8RT9 - chains A and C of the 10 polymer chains in the assembly; structure by electron microscopy, 2.97 A resolution.

== Chain A (and C) ==
Molecule: TrwJ protein
From: Escherichia coli
Notes: chain C of this document is another copy of the same molecule, construct and numbering; everything in this record applies to it too
UniProt: O50331 (O50331_ECOLX); the construct has insertions or renumbered stretches relative to UniProt, so the offset changes along the chain: 1-147 = UniProt 1-147; 151-229 = UniProt 148-226
Chain sequence (229 residues; numbered 1 to 229; the number before each row is that of its first residue):
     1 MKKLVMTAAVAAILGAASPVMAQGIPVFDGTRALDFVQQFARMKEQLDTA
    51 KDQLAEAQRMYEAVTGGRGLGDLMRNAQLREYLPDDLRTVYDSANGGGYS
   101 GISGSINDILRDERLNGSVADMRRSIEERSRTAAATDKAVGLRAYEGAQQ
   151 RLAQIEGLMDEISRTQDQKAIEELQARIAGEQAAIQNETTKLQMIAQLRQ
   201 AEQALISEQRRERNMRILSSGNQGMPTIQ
Disordered / not traced: 1-22
Sequence notes: conflict A134 (Arg in O50331), A135 (Thr in O50331), L142 (Cys in O50331), R143 (Gly in O50331), A144 (Pro in O50331), Y145 (Thr in O50331), E146 (Lys in O50331), R151 (His148 in O50331), L152 (Ser149 in O50331), A153 (Asn150 in O50331), Q154 (Ala151 in O50331), I155 (Ser152 in O50331), E156 (Arg153 in O50331), G157 (Arg154 in O50331), M159 (Lys156 in O50331), R216 (Pro213 in O50331); insertion (148-150)

== Interface between chain A and chain C ==
Pairs across the interface (23; chain A residue first):
  L142(A) with L87(C), hydrophobic; R88(C)
  Y145(A) with L83(C); P84(C), hydrogen bond (side chain-backbone); D85(C); L87(C), hydrophobic
  Q149(A) with R80(C), hydrogen bond; P84(C); D85(C), hydrogen bond (side chain-backbone)
  L152(A) with R80(C)
  E156(A) with R75(C), salt bridge
  M159(A) with R75(C)
  D160(A) with R75(C), salt bridge
  I162(A) with L70(C)
  S163(A) with G71(C), hydrogen bond (side chain-backbone); D72(C), hydrogen bond
  T165(A) with G66(C); G67(C)
  Q166(A) with T65(C); G66(C), hydrogen bond (backbone-backbone); G67(C)
  D167(A) with T65(C)
  Q168(A) with V64(C)
Other interface residues (no listed pair), chain A (15 interface residues in all): G141, Q186
Other interface residues (no listed pair), chain C (15 interface residues in all): Q186

== Overview ==
The chain A/chain C interface involves 15 residues from each chain, with 6 hydrogen bonds and 2 salt bridges.
Among the polar pairs are E156(A)-R75(C), D160(A)-R75(C) and Y145(A)-P84(C).
Both chains are TrwJ protein (Escherichia coli). Entry 8RT9 (Stalk complex full-length structure
(TrwJ/VirB5-TrwI/VirB6) from the fully-assembled R388 type IV secretion system) was determined by electron
microscopy (same publication as 8RT4, 8RT5, 8RT6, 8RT7, 8RT8, 8RTA, 8RTB and 8RTD).
